Entry 4BBS (X-ray diffraction, 3.60 A resolution); this record covers chains A and F of the 16 polymer chains in the assembly.

Chain A:
Molecule: DNA-directed RNA polymerase II subunit RPB1
Source organism: Saccharomyces cerevisiae
Notes: EC 2.7.7.6
UniProtKB: P04050 (RPB1_YEAST); residues 1-1733 here = UniProt positions 1-1733
Sequence (1733 residues; row label = number of the first residue in the row):
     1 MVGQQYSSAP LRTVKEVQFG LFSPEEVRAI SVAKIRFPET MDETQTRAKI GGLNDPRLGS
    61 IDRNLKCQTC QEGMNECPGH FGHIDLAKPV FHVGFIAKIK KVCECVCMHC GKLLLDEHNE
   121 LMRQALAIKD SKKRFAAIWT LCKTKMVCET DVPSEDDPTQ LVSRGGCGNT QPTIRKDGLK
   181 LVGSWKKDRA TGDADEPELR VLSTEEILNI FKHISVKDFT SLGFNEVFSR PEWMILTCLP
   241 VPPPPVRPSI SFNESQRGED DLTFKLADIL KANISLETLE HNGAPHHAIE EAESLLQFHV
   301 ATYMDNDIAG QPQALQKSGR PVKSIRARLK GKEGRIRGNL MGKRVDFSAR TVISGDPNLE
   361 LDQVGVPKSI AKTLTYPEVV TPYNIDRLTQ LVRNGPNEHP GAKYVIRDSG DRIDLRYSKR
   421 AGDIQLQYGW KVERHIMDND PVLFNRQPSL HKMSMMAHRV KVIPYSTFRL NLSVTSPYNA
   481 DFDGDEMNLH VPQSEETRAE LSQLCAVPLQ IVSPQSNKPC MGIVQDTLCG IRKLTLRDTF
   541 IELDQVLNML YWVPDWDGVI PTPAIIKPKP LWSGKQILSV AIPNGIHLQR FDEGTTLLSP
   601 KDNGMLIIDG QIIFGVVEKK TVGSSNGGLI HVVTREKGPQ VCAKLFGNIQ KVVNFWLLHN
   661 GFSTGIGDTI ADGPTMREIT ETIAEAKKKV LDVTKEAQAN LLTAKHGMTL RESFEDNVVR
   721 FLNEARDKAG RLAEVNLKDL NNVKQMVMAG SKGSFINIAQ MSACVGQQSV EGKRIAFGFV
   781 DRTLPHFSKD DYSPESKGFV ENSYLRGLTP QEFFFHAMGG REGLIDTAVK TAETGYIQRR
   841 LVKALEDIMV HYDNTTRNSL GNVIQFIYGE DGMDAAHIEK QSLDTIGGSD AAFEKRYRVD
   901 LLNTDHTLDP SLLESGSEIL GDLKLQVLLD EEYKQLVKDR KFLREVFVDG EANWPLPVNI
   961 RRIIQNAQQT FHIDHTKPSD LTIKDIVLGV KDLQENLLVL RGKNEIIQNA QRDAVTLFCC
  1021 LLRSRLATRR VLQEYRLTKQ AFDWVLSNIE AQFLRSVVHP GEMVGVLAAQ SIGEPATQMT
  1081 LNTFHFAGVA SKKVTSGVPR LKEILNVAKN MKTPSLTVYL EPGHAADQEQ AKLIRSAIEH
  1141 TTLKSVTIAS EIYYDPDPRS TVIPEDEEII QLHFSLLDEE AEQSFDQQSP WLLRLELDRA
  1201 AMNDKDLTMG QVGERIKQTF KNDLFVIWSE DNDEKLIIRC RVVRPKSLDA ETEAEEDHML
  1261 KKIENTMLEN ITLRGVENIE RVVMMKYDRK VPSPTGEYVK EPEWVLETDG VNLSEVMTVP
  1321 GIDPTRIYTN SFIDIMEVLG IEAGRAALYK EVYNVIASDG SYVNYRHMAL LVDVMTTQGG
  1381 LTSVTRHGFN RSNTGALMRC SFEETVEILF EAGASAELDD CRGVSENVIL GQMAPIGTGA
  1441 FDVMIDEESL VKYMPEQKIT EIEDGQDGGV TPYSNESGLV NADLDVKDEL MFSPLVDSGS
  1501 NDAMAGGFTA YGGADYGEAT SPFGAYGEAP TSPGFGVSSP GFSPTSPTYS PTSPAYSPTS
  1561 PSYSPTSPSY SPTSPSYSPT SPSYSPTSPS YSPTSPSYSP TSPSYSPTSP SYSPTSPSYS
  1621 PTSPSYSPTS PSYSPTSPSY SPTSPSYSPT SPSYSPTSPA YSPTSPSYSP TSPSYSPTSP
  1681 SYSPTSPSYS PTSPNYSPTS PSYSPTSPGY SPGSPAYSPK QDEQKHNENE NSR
Not modelled in the structure: 1-2, 187-194, 1087-1092, 1176-1186, 1245-1253, 1456-1733
Bound ions: Zn2+ site 1: Cys67, Cys70, Cys77, His80; Zn2+ site 2: Cys107, Cys110, Cys148, Cys167; Mg2+ site 1: Asp481 (shared with 1 residue of chain P)
Curated features (UniProtKB/Swiss-Prot):
  - region: Pro248 to Asp260 (Lid loop), Asn306 to Lys323 (Rudder loop), Pro810 to Glu822 (Bridging helix)
  - binding site (Zn(2+)): Cys67, Cys70, Cys77, His80, Cys107, Cys110, Cys148, Cys167
  - binding site (Mg(2+)): Asp481, Asp483, Asp485
  - modified residue: Thr1471 (Phosphothreonine)
  - cross-link (Glycyl lysine isopeptide (Lys-Gly)): Lys695 (interchain with G-Cter in ubiquitin), Lys1246 (interchain with G-Cter in ubiquitin), Lys1350 (interchain with G-Cter in ubiquitin)
  - natural variant: Ser1653 to Pro1659 (deletion: In strain: A364A)
  - mutagenesis: Lys1246 (K1246R: Impairs ubiquitination during transcription stress)
From the paper describing this entry:
  - Mg2+ coordination: Asp481

Chain F:
Molecule: DNA-directed RNA polymerases I, II, and III subunit rpabc 2
Source organism: Saccharomyces cerevisiae
UniProtKB: P20435 (RPAB2_YEAST); numbering as in UniProt (aligned over 1-155)
Sequence (155 residues; each row starts with the number of its first residue):
     1 MSDYEEAFND GNENFEDFDV EHFSDEETYE EKPQFKDGET TDANGKTIVT GGNGPEDFQQ
    61 HEQIRRKTLK EKAIPKDQRA TTPYMTKYER ARILGTRALQ ISMNAPVFVD LEGETDPLRI
   121 AMKELAEKKI PLVIRRYLPD GSFEDWSVEE LIVDL
Not modelled in the structure: 1-68
Curated features (UniProtKB/Swiss-Prot):
  - region: Leu111 to Leu132 (Leucine-zipper)
  - modified residue: Ser24 (Phosphoserine)

Interface between chain A and chain F:
Pairs across the interface (83; chain A residue first):
  Val379(A) - Ser102(F)
  Val380(A) - Asn104(F)  hydrogen bond (backbone-side chain)
  Thr381(A) - Ile101(F)
  Thr381(A) - Ser102(F)
  Thr381(A) - Asn104(F)
  Pro382(A) - Asn104(F)
  Tyr383(A) - Val107(F)
  Tyr383(A) - Leu111(F)
  Tyr383(A) - Thr115(F)
  Gly429(A) - Asn104(F)
  Glu495(A) - Ala98(F)
  Glu495(A) - Leu99(F)
  Glu495(A) - Asp116(F)
  Glu495(A) - Pro117(F)
  Glu495(A) - Leu118(F)
  Glu496(A) - Arg92(F)  salt bridge
  Glu496(A) - Gly95(F)
  Glu496(A) - Thr96(F)
  Glu496(A) - Leu99(F)
  Ala499(A) - Gly95(F)
  Gln503(A) - Arg90(F)  hydrogen bond
  Gln503(A) - Ala91(F)
  Leu504(A) - Lys87(F)
  Leu504(A) - Tyr88(F)  hydrophobic
  Leu504(A) - Ala91(F)  hydrophobic
  Tyr852(A) - Thr81(F)
  Tyr852(A) - Glu89(F)  hydrogen bond
  Tyr852(A) - Arg136(F)
  Tyr852(A) - Tyr137(F)
  Tyr852(A) - Leu138(F)  hydrophobic
  Arg857(A) - Pro139(F)
  Asp874(A) - Lys87(F)  salt bridge
  Arg1001(A) - Ala80(F)
  Arg1001(A) - Thr81(F)
  Arg1001(A) - Thr82(F)
  Arg1001(A) - Pro83(F)
  Ala1051(A) - Asp154(F)
  Leu1054(A) - Tyr84(F)
  Arg1055(A) - Asp154(F)  salt bridge
  His1059(A) - Thr86(F)
  His1059(A) - Lys87(F)  hydrogen bond (side chain-backbone)
  Pro1060(A) - Thr86(F)
  Pro1060(A) - Tyr88(F)
  Gly1061(A) - Tyr88(F)
  Glu1062(A) - Lys87(F)  salt bridge
  Glu1062(A) - Tyr88(F)  hydrogen bond
  Arg1422(A) - Pro139(F)
  Gly1437(A) - Tyr88(F)
  Thr1438(A) - Tyr88(F)
  Thr1438(A) - Arg92(F)  hydrogen bond (backbone-side chain)
  Phe1441(A) - Tyr88(F)
  Phe1441(A) - Glu89(F)
  Phe1441(A) - Arg92(F)
  Phe1441(A) - Ile134(F)  hydrophobic
  Phe1441(A) - Arg135(F)
  Asp1442(A) - Arg92(F)  salt bridge
  Asp1442(A) - Val133(F)
  Asp1442(A) - Ile134(F)
  Asp1442(A) - Arg135(F)  hydrogen bond (backbone-backbone)
  Asp1442(A) - Tyr137(F)
  Val1443(A) - Arg92(F)
  Val1443(A) - Ile93(F)  hydrophobic
  Val1443(A) - Leu132(F)  hydrophobic
  Val1443(A) - Val133(F)
  Met1444(A) - Leu132(F)
  Met1444(A) - Val133(F)  hydrogen bond (backbone-backbone)
  Met1444(A) - Arg135(F)
  Met1444(A) - Asp145(F)
  Ile1445(A) - Pro131(F)
  Ile1445(A) - Leu132(F)  hydrophobic
  Asp1446(A) - Pro131(F)  hydrogen bond (backbone-backbone)
  Ser1449(A) - Pro131(F)
  Leu1450(A) - Phe108(F)  hydrophobic
  Leu1450(A) - Pro131(F)  hydrophobic
  Lys1452(A) - Glu149(F)  salt bridge
  Tyr1453(A) - Phe108(F)  hydrophobic
  Tyr1453(A) - Lys128(F)
  Tyr1453(A) - Lys129(F)
  Tyr1453(A) - Ile130(F)
  Tyr1453(A) - Pro131(F)  hydrophobic
  Tyr1453(A) - Glu149(F)  hydrogen bond
  Met1454(A) - Pro106(F)  hydrophobic
  Met1454(A) - Phe108(F)  hydrophobic
Other interface residues (no listed pair), chain A (44 interface residues in all): Tyr428, Ser494, Ser502, His851, Asp853, Gly1002, Met1433, Ala1440
Other interface residues (no listed pair), chain F (46 interface residues in all): Leu94, Ile120, Leu155

Summary:
Chain A and chain F form an interface of 44 and 46 residues respectively; the contacts include 10 hydrogen
bonds and 6 salt bridges. Polar pairs include Glu496(A)-Arg92(F), Asp874(A)-Lys87(F) and Arg1055(A)-Asp154(F).
Curated annotation (UniProt) lists 8 Zn2+-binding residues, 3 Mg2+-binding residues and one mutagenesis site
on chain A. From the paper: Mg2+ coordination by Asp481(A).
Chain A is DNA-directed RNA polymerase II subunit RPB1 and chain F is DNA-directed RNA polymerases I, II, and
III subunit rpabc 2, both from Saccharomyces cerevisiae; the structure, Structure of an initially transcribing
RNA polymerase II-TFIIB complex, was determined by X-ray diffraction (same publication as 4BBR).
